PDB entry 6TVD | X-ray diffraction, 2.70 A resolution | chains B and I of the 6 polymer chains in the assembly

[Chain B]
Molecule: Hemagglutinin HA2
Organism: Influenza A virus
UniProtKB: A0A0A7HR51 (A0A0A7HR51_9INFA); residues 1-176 here correspond to UniProt positions 333-508 (UniProt number = residue number + 332)
Chain sequence (177 residues; numbered 1 to 177; the number before each row is that of its first residue):
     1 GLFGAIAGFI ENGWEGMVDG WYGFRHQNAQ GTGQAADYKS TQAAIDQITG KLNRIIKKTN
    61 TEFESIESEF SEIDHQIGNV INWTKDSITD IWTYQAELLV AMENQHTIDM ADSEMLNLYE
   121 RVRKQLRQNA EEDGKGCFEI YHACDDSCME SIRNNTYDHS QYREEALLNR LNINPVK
Not modelled in the structure: 173-177
Differences from the reference sequence: expression tag (177)
Cystine bridges: Cys144-Cys148
Glycans and other covalent adducts: N-acetylglucosamine (NAG) linked to Asn82
Metal / ion sites: Ca2+: Glu64 (together with N-acetylglucosamine) (shared with 1 residue of chain A; 1 residue of chain H)

[Chain I]
Molecule: Hemagglutinin HA1
Organism: Influenza A virus
UniProtKB: A0A0A7HR51 (A0A0A7HR51_9INFA); residues 1-323 here correspond to UniProt positions 10-332 (UniProt number = residue number + 9)
Chain sequence (325 residues; numbered -1 to 323; the number before each row is that of its first residue; numbers below 1 keep their minus sign (Asp-1 is residue -1)):
    -1 DPDKICLGHH AVANGTIVKT LTNEQEEVTN ATETVESTSL NRLCMKGRNH KDLGNCHPIG
    59 MLIGTPACDL HLTGTWDTLI ERKNAIAYCY PGATVNEEAL RQKIMESGGI SKINTGFTYG
   119 SSINSAGTTK ACMRNGGNSF YAELKWLVSK NKGQNFPQTT NTYRNADTAE HLIMWGIHHP
   179 SSTQEKNDLY GTQSLSISVG SSTYKNNFVP VVGARPQVNG QSGRIDFHWT LVQPGDKITF
   239 SHNGGLIAPS RVSKLIGRGL GIQSEAPIDN SCESKCFWRG GSINTRLPFQ NLSPRTVGQC
   299 PKYVNKKSLM LATGMRNVPE LVQGR
Not modelled in the structure: -1 to 0, 319-323
Differences from the reference sequence: expression tag (-1 to 0); conflict Gln219 (Leu228 in A0A0A7HR51)
Cystine bridges: Cys42-Cys270, Cys54-Cys66, Cys87-Cys130, Cys274-Cys298
Glycans and other covalent adducts: N-acetylglucosamine (NAG) linked to Asn28

[Chain B / chain I interface]
Contacting residue pairs (9; chain B residue first):
  His75(B) - Ala97(I)
  His75(B) - Gln100(I)
  His75(B) - Lys101(I)
  His75(B) - Glu104(I)  salt bridge
  Gln76(B) - Glu96(I)
  Gln76(B) - Gln100(I)
  Asn79(B) - Gln100(I)  hydrogen bond
  Asn79(B) - Glu104(I)
  Asp90(B) - Lys300(I)  salt bridge

[Summary]
The interface between chain B and chain I involves 4 residues on one side and 6 on the other, with 1 hydrogen
bond and 2 salt bridges. Polar pairs include His75(B)-Glu104(I), Asp90(B)-Lys300(I) and Asn79(B)-Gln100(I).
Covalently linked N-acetylglucosamine: at Asn82(B). Covalently linked N-acetylglucosamine: at Asn28(I).
Chain B is Hemagglutinin HA2 and chain I is Hemagglutinin HA1, both from Influenza A virus; the structure,
Crystal structure of the haemagglutinin from a H10N7 seal influenza virus isolated in Germany in complex ...,
was determined by X-ray diffraction together with 6TJW, 6TJY, 6TVA, 6TVB, 6TVC, 6TVF and 9 further entries
from the same study.
